Entry 5XLB (X-ray diffraction, 2.50 A resolution); this record covers chains A and C.

[Chain A]
Molecule: Hemagglutinin
Source organism: Influenza A virus (strain A/Duck/Czechoslovakia/1956 H4N6)
Reference sequence: A3KF09 (A3KF09_I56A1); residues 1-327 here correspond to UniProt positions 17-343 (UniProt number = residue number + 16)
Chain sequence (327 residues; numbered 1 to 327; the number before each row is that of its first residue):
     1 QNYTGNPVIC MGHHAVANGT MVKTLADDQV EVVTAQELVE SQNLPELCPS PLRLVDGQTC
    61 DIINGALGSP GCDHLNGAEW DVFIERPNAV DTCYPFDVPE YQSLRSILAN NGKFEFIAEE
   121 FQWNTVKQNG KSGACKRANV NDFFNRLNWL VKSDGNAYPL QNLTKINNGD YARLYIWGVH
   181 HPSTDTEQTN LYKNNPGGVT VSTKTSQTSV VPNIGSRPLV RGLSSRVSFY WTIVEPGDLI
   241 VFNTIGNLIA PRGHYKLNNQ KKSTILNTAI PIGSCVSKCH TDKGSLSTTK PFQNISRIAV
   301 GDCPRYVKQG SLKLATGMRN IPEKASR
Not modelled in the structure: 1-4, 324-327
Cystine bridges: Cys-48/Cys-275, Cys-60/Cys-72, Cys-93/Cys-135, Cys-279/Cys-303
Glycans and other covalent adducts: N-acetylglucosamine (NAG) linked to Asn-162, Asn-294
Differences from the reference sequence: engineered mutation Leu-223 (Gln239 in A3KF09), Ser-225 (Gly241 in A3KF09)

[Chain C]
Molecule: Hemagglutinin
Source organism: Influenza A virus (strain A/Duck/Czechoslovakia/1956 H4N6)
Reference sequence: A3KF09 (A3KF09_I56A1); residues 328-503 here correspond to UniProt positions 344-519 (UniProt number = residue number + 16)
Chain sequence (176 residues; each row starts with the number of its first residue):
   328 GLFGAIAGFI ENGWQGLIDG WYGFRHQNAE GTGTAADLKS TQAAIDQING KLNRLIEKTN
   388 DKYHQIEKEF EQVEGRIQDL EKYVEDTKID LWSYNAELLV ALENQHTIDV TDSEMNKLFE
   448 RVRRQLRENA EDKGNGCFEI FHKCDNNCIE SIRNGTYDHD IYRDEAINNR FQIQGV
Not modelled in the structure: 500-503
Cystine bridges: Cys-471/Cys-475

[Chain A / chain C interface]
Contacting residue pairs (133):
  Gly-5(A) / Glu-466(C)
  Gly-5(A) / Ile-467(C)
  Gly-5(A) / Phe-468(C)
  Gly-5(A) / Asn-496(C)
  Asn-6(A) / Ile-467(C)  hydrogen bond (backbone-backbone)
  Pro-7(A) / Gln-354(C)
  Pro-7(A) / Phe-465(C)
  Pro-7(A) / Glu-466(C)
  Pro-7(A) / Ile-467(C)  hydrogen bond (backbone-backbone)
  Pro-7(A) / His-469(C)
  Pro-7(A) / Cys-471(C)
  Val-8(A) / His-353(C)
  Val-8(A) / Gln-354(C)  hydrogen bond (backbone-backbone)
  Val-8(A) / Cys-464(C)  hydrophobic
  Val-8(A) / Phe-465(C)
  Ile-9(A) / Phe-351(C)  hydrophobic
  Ile-9(A) / Arg-352(C)
  Ile-9(A) / Cys-464(C)
  Ile-9(A) / Phe-465(C)  hydrogen bond (backbone-backbone)
  Ile-9(A) / Ile-467(C)  hydrophobic
  Ile-9(A) / Ile-479(C)  hydrophobic
  Cys-10(A) / Trp-341(C)
  Cys-10(A) / Gly-350(C)
  Cys-10(A) / Phe-351(C)
  Cys-10(A) / Arg-352(C)  hydrogen bond (backbone-backbone)
  Cys-10(A) / Gly-463(C)
  Cys-10(A) / Cys-464(C)  disulfide
  Met-11(A) / Ile-337(C)
  Met-11(A) / Trp-341(C)
  Met-11(A) / Gly-350(C)
  Met-11(A) / Phe-351(C)  hydrophobic
  Met-11(A) / Met-442(C)  hydrophobic
  Met-11(A) / Leu-445(C)  hydrophobic
  Met-11(A) / Val-449(C)  hydrophobic
  Met-11(A) / Gly-463(C)  hydrogen bond (backbone-backbone)
  Met-11(A) / Phe-465(C)  hydrophobic
  Gly-12(A) / Trp-341(C)
  Gly-12(A) / Tyr-349(C)
  Gly-12(A) / Gly-350(C)  hydrogen bond (backbone-backbone)
  Gly-12(A) / Met-442(C)
  His-13(A) / Ile-333(C)
  His-13(A) / Asn-339(C)
  His-13(A) / Gly-340(C)
  His-13(A) / Trp-341(C)  hydrogen bond (backbone-backbone)
  His-13(A) / Trp-348(C)
  His-13(A) / Tyr-349(C)
  His-13(A) / Met-442(C)
  His-14(A) / Gly-340(C)
  His-14(A) / Trp-341(C)
  His-14(A) / Leu-344(C)
  His-14(A) / Gly-347(C)
  His-14(A) / Trp-348(C)  hydrogen bond (backbone-backbone)
  Ala-15(A) / Gly-340(C)
  Ala-15(A) / Trp-341(C)  hydrogen bond (backbone-backbone)
  Ala-15(A) / Gln-342(C)
  Val-22(A) / Asn-431(C)
  Lys-23(A) / Glu-424(C)  salt bridge
  Lys-23(A) / Asn-431(C)  hydrogen bond (backbone-side chain)
  Thr-24(A) / Ala-428(C)
  Thr-24(A) / Gln-432(C)  hydrogen bond
  Thr-24(A) / Ile-435(C)
  Leu-25(A) / Ala-428(C)
  Leu-25(A) / Leu-429(C)  hydrophobic
  Leu-25(A) / Gln-432(C)  hydrogen bond (backbone-side chain)
  Ala-26(A) / Gln-432(C)
  Leu-38(A) / Leu-382(C)  hydrophobic
  Leu-38(A) / Val-427(C)  hydrophobic
  Leu-52(A) / Tyr-390(C)
  Gln-102(A) / Glu-394(C)
  Arg-105(A) / Glu-394(C)  salt bridge
  Ser-106(A) / His-391(C)  hydrogen bond
  Asn-110(A) / His-391(C)
  Lys-262(A) / Tyr-390(C)
  Ser-263(A) / His-391(C)
  Thr-264(A) / Tyr-390(C)
  Thr-264(A) / His-391(C)  hydrogen bond
  Thr-289(A) / Ile-383(C)
  Phe-292(A) / Ala-423(C)  hydrophobic
  Arg-297(A) / Lys-395(C)  hydrogen bond (backbone-side chain)
  Arg-297(A) / Glu-412(C)
  Arg-297(A) / Ile-416(C)
  Ile-298(A) / Glu-396(C)
  Ala-299(A) / Gln-392(C)  hydrogen bond (backbone-side chain)
  Val-300(A) / Lys-389(C)
  Val-300(A) / Tyr-390(C)
  Gly-301(A) / Asn-387(C)
  Gly-301(A) / Asp-388(C)
  Gly-301(A) / Lys-389(C)  hydrogen bond (backbone-backbone)
  Gly-301(A) / Tyr-390(C)
  Asp-302(A) / Asp-388(C)  hydrogen bond (backbone-side chain)
  Cys-303(A) / Asn-387(C)  hydrogen bond (backbone-side chain)
  Pro-304(A) / Asn-387(C)
  Arg-305(A) / Asn-387(C)  hydrogen bond
  Arg-305(A) / Trp-419(C)
  Tyr-306(A) / Ile-416(C)  hydrophobic
  Val-307(A) / Trp-419(C)
  Val-307(A) / Ser-420(C)
  Lys-308(A) / Ile-416(C)
  Lys-308(A) / Asp-417(C)  salt bridge
  Lys-308(A) / Ser-420(C)  hydrogen bond (backbone-side chain)
  Gln-309(A) / Ser-420(C)  hydrogen bond (side chain-backbone)
  Gln-309(A) / Glu-424(C)  hydrogen bond
  Leu-312(A) / Ala-423(C)  hydrophobic
  Leu-312(A) / Glu-424(C)
  Leu-312(A) / Val-427(C)  hydrophobic
  Lys-313(A) / Val-427(C)
  Lys-313(A) / Asn-431(C)  hydrogen bond (backbone-side chain)
  Leu-314(A) / Leu-379(C)  hydrophobic
  Leu-314(A) / Leu-382(C)  hydrophobic
  Leu-314(A) / Glu-430(C)
  Leu-314(A) / Asn-431(C)
  Ala-315(A) / Asn-431(C)  hydrogen bond (backbone-side chain)
  Ala-315(A) / Thr-434(C)
  Thr-316(A) / Trp-348(C)
  Thr-316(A) / Ile-375(C)
  Thr-316(A) / Leu-379(C)
  Gly-317(A) / Trp-348(C)
  Gly-317(A) / Ile-375(C)
  Met-318(A) / Ile-333(C)  hydrophobic
  Met-318(A) / Trp-348(C)
  Met-318(A) / Tyr-349(C)
  Met-318(A) / Thr-438(C)
  Arg-319(A) / Ala-334(C)
  Ile-321(A) / Ile-333(C)  hydrophobic
  Ile-321(A) / Ala-334(C)  hydrophobic
  Ile-321(A) / Glu-338(C)
  Ile-321(A) / Asn-339(C)
  Ile-321(A) / Gly-340(C)  hydrogen bond (backbone-backbone)
  Pro-322(A) / Asn-339(C)
  Pro-322(A) / Gln-342(C)
  Glu-323(A) / Asn-339(C)
  Glu-323(A) / Gly-340(C)
  Glu-323(A) / Gln-342(C)
Also at the interface, not in a pair above, chain A (58 interface residues in all): Val-16, Ala-17, Val-30, Val-32, Gln-36, Lys-278, Asp-282
Also at the interface, not in a pair above, chain C (69 interface residues in all): Asn-355, Thr-386, Lys-415, Leu-425, Leu-426, Phe-446, Leu-453, Lys-460, Lys-470, Ile-476
Inter-chain disulfides: Cys-10(A)/Cys-464(C)

[Summary]
58 residues of chain A and 69 residues of chain C are in contact; the contacts include 1 disulfide bond, 27
hydrogen bonds and 3 salt bridges. Polar contacts include Lys-23(A)/Glu-424(C), Arg-105(A)/Glu-394(C) and
Lys-308(A)/Asp-417(C). Covalently linked N-acetylglucosamine: at Asn-162(A) and Asn-294(A).
Chain A is Hemagglutinin and chain C is Hemagglutinin, both from Influenza A virus (strain
A/Duck/Czechoslovakia/1956 H4N6); the structure, The structure of hemagglutinin Q226L-G228S mutant from an
avian-origin H4N6 influenza virus, was determined by X-ray diffraction (same publication as 5XL1, 5XL3, 5XL4,
5XL5, 5XL6, 5XL7, 5XLC and 5XLD).
